Entry 4EHM (X-ray diffraction, 2.20 A resolution); this record covers chains A and B.

[Chain A]
Molecule: Geranylgeranyl transferase type-2 subunit alpha
Source organism: Rattus norvegicus
Notes: EC 2.5.1.60
UniProtKB: Q08602 (PGTA_RAT); the construct has insertions or renumbered stretches relative to UniProt, so the offset changes along the chain: 1-237 = UniProt 1-237; 242-330 = UniProt 353-441
Sequence (330 residues; each row starts with the number of its first residue):
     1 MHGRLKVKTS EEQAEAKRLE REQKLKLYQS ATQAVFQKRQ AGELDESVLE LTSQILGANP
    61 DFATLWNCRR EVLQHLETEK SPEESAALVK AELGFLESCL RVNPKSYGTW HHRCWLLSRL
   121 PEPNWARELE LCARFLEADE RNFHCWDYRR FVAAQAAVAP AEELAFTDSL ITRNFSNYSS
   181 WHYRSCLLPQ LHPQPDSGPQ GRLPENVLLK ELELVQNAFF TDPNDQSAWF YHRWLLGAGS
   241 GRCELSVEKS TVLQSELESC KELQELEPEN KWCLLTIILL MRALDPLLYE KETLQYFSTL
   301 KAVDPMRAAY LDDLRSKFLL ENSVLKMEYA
Unresolved in the structure: 8-12, 196-201
Sequence notes: linker (238-241)
Covalently attached groups: Psoromic acid (PJA) linked to M1
Swiss-Prot annotation at these positions:
  - modified residue: S98 (Phosphoserine)

[Chain B]
Molecule: Geranylgeranyl transferase type-2 subunit beta
Source organism: Rattus norvegicus
Notes: EC 2.5.1.60
UniProtKB: Q08603 (PGTB2_RAT); numbering as in UniProt (aligned over 2-331)
Sequence (330 residues; each row starts with the number of its first residue):
     2 GTQQKDVTIK SDAPDTLLLE KHADYIASYG SKKDDYEYCM SEYLRMSGVY WGLTVMDLMG
    62 QLHRMNKEEI LVFIKSCQHE CGGVSASIGH DPHLLYTLSA VQILTLYDSI HVINVDKVVA
   122 YVQSLQKEDG SFAGDIWGEI DTRFSFCAVA TLALLGKLDA INVEKAIEFV LSCMNFDGGF
   182 GCRPGSESHA GQIYCCTGFL AITSQLHQVN SDLLGWWLCE RQLPSGGLNG RPEKLPDVCY
   242 SWWVLASLKI IGRLHWIDRE KLRSFILACQ DEETGGFADR PGDMVDPFHT LFGIAGLSLL
   302 GEEQIKPVSP VFCMPEEVLQ RVNVQPELVS
Unresolved in the structure: 2-4, 33-34
Bound ions: Ca2+: H64, M66; Zn2+: D238, C240, H290
Ligand contacts: Psoromic acid (PJA; 4-formyl-3-hydroxy-8-methoxy-1,9-dimethyl-11-oxo-11H-dibenzo[b,e][1,4]dioxepine-6-carboxylic acid): Y44, L45, W52, R144, H190, G192, Q193, C196, W244, F289

[Interface between chain A and chain B]
Pairs across the interface (90; chain A residue first):
  M1(A) - Y44(B)  hydrogen bond
  M1(A) - L45(B)  hydrophobic
  G3(A) - D280(B)
  R4(A) - D280(B)
  R4(A) - D284(B)
  L5(A) - D284(B)
  L5(A) - M285(B)  hydrogen bond (backbone-backbone)
  K6(A) - D284(B)
  K6(A) - M285(B)
  V7(A) - G283(B)  hydrogen bond (backbone-backbone)
  V7(A) - M285(B)  hydrophobic
  R21(A) - Y37(B)
  Y28(A) - M41(B)  hydrophobic
  F36(A) - G90(B)
  F36(A) - H91(B)
  R39(A) - D92(B)  salt bridge
  N59(A) - M41(B)
  N59(A) - Y44(B)
  D61(A) - Y44(B)
  F62(A) - Y44(B)  hydrophobic
  F62(A) - H91(B)
  T64(A) - H91(B)
  T64(A) - D92(B)  hydrogen bond (side chain-backbone)
  N67(A) - D92(B)  hydrogen bond
  N67(A) - W138(B)
  R70(A) - W138(B)
  E71(A) - W138(B)
  Q74(A) - W138(B)
  Y107(A) - E140(B)
  Y107(A) - D142(B)
  Y107(A) - R144(B)
  H111(A) - W138(B)  hydrogen bond (side chain-backbone)
  H111(A) - G139(B)
  H111(A) - E140(B)
  W115(A) - W138(B)
  R141(A) - E188(B)  salt bridge
  R141(A) - R232(B)  hydrogen bond (backbone-side chain)
  R141(A) - P233(B)  hydrogen bond (side chain-backbone)
  R141(A) - E234(B)
  F143(A) - H190(B)
  F143(A) - R232(B)
  D147(A) - C183(B)  hydrogen bond
  D147(A) - R184(B)  salt bridge
  D147(A) - S187(B)  hydrogen bond
  R150(A) - G186(B)  hydrogen bond (side chain-backbone)
  R150(A) - S187(B)
  Y178(A) - F177(B)
  Y178(A) - D178(B)  hydrogen bond
  Y178(A) - E188(B)
  Y178(A) - W218(B)  hydrogen bond
  Y178(A) - P233(B)  hydrophobic
  S179(A) - E188(B)  hydrogen bond
  S179(A) - R232(B)
  H182(A) - N176(B)
  H182(A) - F177(B)
  H182(A) - G186(B)  hydrogen bond (side chain-backbone)
  H182(A) - S187(B)  hydrogen bond (side chain-backbone)
  H182(A) - E188(B)  hydrogen bond (side chain-backbone)
  S185(A) - F177(B)
  Q226(A) - R222(B)
  Q226(A) - P233(B)
  Q226(A) - E234(B)
  F230(A) - F177(B)
  F230(A) - W217(B)  hydrophobic
  F230(A) - W218(B)
  F230(A) - E221(B)
  F230(A) - R222(B)
  Y231(A) - F177(B)  hydrophobic
  R233(A) - W217(B)
  W234(A) - F177(B)
  K271(A) - E221(B)  salt bridge
  W272(A) - W217(B)  hydrophobic
  W272(A) - E221(B)
  L275(A) - W217(B)  hydrophobic
  M306(A) - Q223(B)
  M306(A) - L224(B)
  M306(A) - P225(B)
  M306(A) - W257(B)
  M306(A) - D259(B)
  M306(A) - K262(B)
  R307(A) - C220(B)  hydrogen bond (side chain-backbone)
  R307(A) - E221(B)  salt bridge
  R307(A) - Q223(B)  hydrogen bond (side chain-backbone)
  A309(A) - H256(B)
  A309(A) - W257(B)
  Y310(A) - W217(B)
  Y310(A) - W257(B)  hydrophobic
  D313(A) - H256(B)  salt bridge
  D313(A) - W257(B)  hydrogen bond
  K317(A) - D213(B)  salt bridge
Interface residues without a listed pair, chain A (47 interface residues in all): L25, C186, N224, D304
Interface residues without a listed pair, chain B (46 interface residues in all): C40, D136, Q193, K235, I258

[Overview]
47 residues of chain A face 46 of chain B across their interface, with 20 hydrogen bonds and 7 salt bridges.
Among the polar pairs are R39(A)-D92(B), R141(A)-E188(B) and D147(A)-R184(B). Chain B binds Psoromic acid.
Covalently linked Psoromic acid: at M1(A).
Chain A is Geranylgeranyl transferase type-2 subunit alpha and chain B is Geranylgeranyl transferase type-2
subunit beta, both from Rattus norvegicus; the structure, RabGGTase in complex with covalently bound Psoromic
acid, was determined by X-ray diffraction.
